Entry 6O7I (electron microscopy, 3.20 A resolution); this record covers chains H and K of the 11 polymer chains in the assembly.

# Chain H
Molecule: 40-nt RNA strand
Sequence (40 nucleotides; numbered 1 to 40; the number before each row is that of its first residue):
     1 CCCUGGCGCCCAAUACGCAAACCGCCUCUGCCCGCGGGCG
Not modelled in the structure: 1-17, 37-40

# Chain K
Protein: Csm3
Source organism: Thermococcus onnurineus (strain NA1)
UniProt: B6YWC0 (B6YWC0_THEON); residues 1-290 here = UniProt positions 1-290
Amino-acid sequence (291 residues; row label = number of the first residue in the row; numbering starts at 0):
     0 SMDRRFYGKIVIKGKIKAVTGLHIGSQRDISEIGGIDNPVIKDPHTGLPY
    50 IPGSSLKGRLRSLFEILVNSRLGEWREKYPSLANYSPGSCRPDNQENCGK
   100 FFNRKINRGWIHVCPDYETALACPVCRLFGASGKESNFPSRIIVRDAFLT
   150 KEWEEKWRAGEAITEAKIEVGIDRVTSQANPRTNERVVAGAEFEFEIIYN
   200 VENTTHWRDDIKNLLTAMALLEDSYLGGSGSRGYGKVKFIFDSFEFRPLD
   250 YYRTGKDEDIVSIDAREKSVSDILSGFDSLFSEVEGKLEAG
Not modelled in the structure: 0, 25-36, 288-290
Sequence notes: expression tag (0)
Bound ions: Zn2+: His111, Cys113, Cys122, Cys125

# How chain H and chain K interact
Contacting residue pairs (10):
  C18(H) - Pro180(K)  sugar contact
  A19(H) - Asn37(K)  hydrogen bond to the base
  A19(H) - Arg181(K)  base contact
  C23(H) - Arg107(K)  hydrogen bond to the phosphate
  G24(H) - Arg107(K)  salt bridge to the phosphate
  C25(H) - Asn106(K)  hydrogen bond to the sugar
  C26(H) - Ile105(K)  base contact
  C26(H) - Asn106(K)  sugar contact
  U27(H) - Lys133(K)  phosphate contact
  C28(H) - Lys133(K)  salt bridge to the phosphate
Other interface residues (no listed pair), chain K (9 interface residues in all): Ser131, Asn183

# Overview
Chain H and chain K form an interface of 8 and 9 residues respectively, with 3 hydrogen bonds and 2 salt
bridges. Polar pairs include A19(H)-Asn37(K), C25(H)-Asn106(K) and C23(H)-Arg107(K). His111(K), Cys113(K),
Cys122(K) and Cys125(K) coordinate Zn2+.
Here chain H is a 40-nt RNA strand and chain K is Csm3 (Thermococcus onnurineus (strain NA1)). Entry 6O7I
(Cryo-EM structure of Csm-crRNA-target RNA ternary bigger complex in complex with cA4 in type III-A CRISPR-Cas
...) was determined by electron microscopy (same publication as 6O73, 6O74, 6O75, 6O78, 6O79, 6O7B and 3
further entries).
